7XYF - chains C and J of the 11 polymer chains in the assembly; structure by electron microscopy, 3.80 A resolution.

[Chain C]
Molecule: Histone H2A
Organism: Drosophila melanogaster
Reference sequence: P84051 (H2A_DROME); residues 14-119 here = UniProt positions 14-119
Chain sequence (106 residues; row label = number of the first residue in the row):
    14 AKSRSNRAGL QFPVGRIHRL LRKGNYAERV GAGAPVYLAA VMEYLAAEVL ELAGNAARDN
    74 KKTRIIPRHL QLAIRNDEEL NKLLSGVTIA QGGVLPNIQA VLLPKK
Curated features (UniProtKB/Swiss-Prot):
  - modified residue: Lys36 (N6-succinyllysine), Gln104 (N5-methylglutamine)
  - cross-link: Lys119 (Glycyl lysine isopeptide (Lys-Gly) (interchain with G-Cter in ubiquitin))

[Chain J]
Molecule: 146-nt DNA strand
Sequence (146 nucleotides; each row starts with the number of its first residue):
     1 ACAGGATGTA TATATCTGAC ACGTGCCTGG AGACTAGGGA GTAATCCCCT TGGCGGTTAA
    61 AACGCGGGGG ACAGCGCGTA CGTGCGTTTA AGCGGTGCTA GAGCTGTCTA CGACCAATTG
   121 AGCGGCCTCG GCACCGGGAT TCTCCA

[Chain C / chain J interface]
Residue-residue contacts (18):
  Arg29(C) - DC123(J)  salt bridge to the phosphate
  Arg35(C) - DA113(J)  salt bridge to the phosphate
  Glu41(C) - DA113(J)  phosphate contact
  Arg42(C) - DG112(J)  hydrogen bond to the sugar
  Arg42(C) - DA113(J)  salt bridge to the phosphate
  Val43(C) - DG112(J)  phosphate contact
  Val43(C) - DA113(J)  hydrogen bond to the phosphate
  Gly44(C) - DG112(J)  phosphate contact
  Ala45(C) - DG112(J)  hydrogen bond to the phosphate
  Lys74(C) - DC132(J)  phosphate contact
  Lys75(C) - DC132(J)  phosphate contact
  Lys75(C) - DA133(J)  phosphate contact
  Thr76(C) - DG131(J)  sugar contact
  Thr76(C) - DC132(J)  hydrogen bond to the phosphate
  Arg77(C) - DG131(J)  phosphate contact
  Arg77(C) - DC132(J)  hydrogen bond to the phosphate
  Ile79(C) - DA133(J)  phosphate contact
  Lys118(C) - DC144(J)  salt bridge to the phosphate
Interface residues without a listed pair, chain C (15 interface residues in all): Ala14, His31
Interface residues without a listed pair, chain J (9 interface residues in all): DC111, DG120

[Summary]
15 residues of chain C and 9 residues of chain J are in contact, with 5 hydrogen bonds and 4 salt bridges.
Among the polar pairs are Arg42(C)-DG112(J), Val43(C)-DA113(J) and Ala45(C)-DG112(J).
Chain C is Histone H2A (Drosophila melanogaster) and chain J is a 146-nt DNA strand; the structure, Cryo-EM
structure of Fft3-nucleosome complex with Fft3 bound to SHL+2 position of the nucleosome, was determined by
electron microscopy.
